PDB entry 6JBQ | electron microscopy, 4.02 A resolution (low resolution: residue-level contacts below are approximate; hydrogen-bond / salt-bridge calls are withheld) | chains D and H of the 9 polymer chains in the assembly

Chain D:
Protein: DNA-directed RNA polymerase subunit beta'
Source organism: Escherichia coli (strain K12)
Notes: EC 2.7.7.6
UniProt: P0A8T7 (RPOC_ECOLI); residue numbers follow UniProt; this construct covers 1-1407
Amino-acid sequence (1416 residues; numbered 1 to 1416; the number before each row is that of its first residue):
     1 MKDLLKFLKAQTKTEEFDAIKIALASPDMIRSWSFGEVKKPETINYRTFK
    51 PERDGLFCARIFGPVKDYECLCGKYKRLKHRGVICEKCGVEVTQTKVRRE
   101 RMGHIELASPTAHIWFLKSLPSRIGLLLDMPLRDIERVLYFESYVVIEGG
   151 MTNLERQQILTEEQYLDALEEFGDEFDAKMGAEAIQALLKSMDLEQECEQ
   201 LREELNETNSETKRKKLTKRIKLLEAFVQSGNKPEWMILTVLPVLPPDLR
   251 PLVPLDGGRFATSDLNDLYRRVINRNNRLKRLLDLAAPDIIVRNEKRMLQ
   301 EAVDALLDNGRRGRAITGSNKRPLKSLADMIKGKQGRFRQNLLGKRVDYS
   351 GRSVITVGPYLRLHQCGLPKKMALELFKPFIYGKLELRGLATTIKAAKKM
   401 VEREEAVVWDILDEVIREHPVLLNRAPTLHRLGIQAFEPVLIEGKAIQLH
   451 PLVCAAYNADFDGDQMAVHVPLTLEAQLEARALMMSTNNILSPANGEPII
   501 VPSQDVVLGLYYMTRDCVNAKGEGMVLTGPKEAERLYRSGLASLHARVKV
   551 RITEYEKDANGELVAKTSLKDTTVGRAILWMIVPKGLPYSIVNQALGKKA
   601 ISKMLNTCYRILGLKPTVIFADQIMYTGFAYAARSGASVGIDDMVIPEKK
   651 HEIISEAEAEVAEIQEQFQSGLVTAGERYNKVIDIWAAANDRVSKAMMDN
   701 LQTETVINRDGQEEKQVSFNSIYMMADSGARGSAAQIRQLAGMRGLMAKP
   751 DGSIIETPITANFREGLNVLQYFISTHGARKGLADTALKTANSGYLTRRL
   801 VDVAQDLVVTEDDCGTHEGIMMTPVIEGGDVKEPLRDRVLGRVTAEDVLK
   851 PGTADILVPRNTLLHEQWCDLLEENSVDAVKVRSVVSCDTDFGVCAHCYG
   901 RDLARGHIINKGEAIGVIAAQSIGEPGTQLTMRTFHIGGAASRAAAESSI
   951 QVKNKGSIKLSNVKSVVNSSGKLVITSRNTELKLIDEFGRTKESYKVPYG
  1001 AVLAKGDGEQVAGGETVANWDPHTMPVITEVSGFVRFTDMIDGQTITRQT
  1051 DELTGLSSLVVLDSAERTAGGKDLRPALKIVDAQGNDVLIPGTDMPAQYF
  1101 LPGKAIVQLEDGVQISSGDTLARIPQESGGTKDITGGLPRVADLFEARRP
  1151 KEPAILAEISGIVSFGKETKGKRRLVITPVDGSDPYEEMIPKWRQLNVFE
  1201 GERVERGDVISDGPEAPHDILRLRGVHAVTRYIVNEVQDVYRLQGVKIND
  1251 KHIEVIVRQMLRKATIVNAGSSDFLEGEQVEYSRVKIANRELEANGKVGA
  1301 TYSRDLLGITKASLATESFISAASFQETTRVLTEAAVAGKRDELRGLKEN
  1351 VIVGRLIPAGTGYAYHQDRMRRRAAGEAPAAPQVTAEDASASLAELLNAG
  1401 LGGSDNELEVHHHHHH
Unresolved in the structure: 1-15, 934-948, 1127-1134, 1374-1416
Sequence notes: expression tag (1408-1416)
Ion coordination: Zn2+ site 1: Cys70, Cys72, Cys85, Cys88; Mg2+: Asp460, Asp462, Asp464 (shared with 1 residue of chain I); Zn2+ site 2: Cys814, Cys888, Cys895, Cys898
Curated features (UniProtKB/Swiss-Prot):
  - binding site (Zn(2+)): Cys70, Cys72, Cys85, Cys88, Cys814, Cys888, Cys895, Cys898
  - binding site (Mg(2+)): Asp460, Asp462, Asp464
  - modified residue: Lys983 (N6-acetyllysine)
  - mutagenesis: Gln504 (Q504P: Resistant to antibiotics salinamide A and B), Asn690 (N690D: Resistant to antibiotics salinamide A and B), Met697 (M697V: Resistant to antibiotics salinamide A and B), Ala735 (A735T: Resistant to antibiotics salinamide A and B), Arg738 (R738C/H/P/S: Resistant to antibiotics salinamide A and B), Ala748 (A748E: Resistant to antibiotics salinamide A and B), Pro758 (P758S/T: Resistant to antibiotics salinamide A and B), Phe763 (F763C: Resistant to antibiotics salinamide A and B), Ser775 (S775A: Resistant to antibiotics salinamide A and B), Ala779 (A779T/V: Resistant to antibiotics salinamide A and B), Arg780 (R780C: Resistant to antibiotics salinamide A and B), Gly782 (G782A/C: Resistant to antibiotics salinamide A and B), 1 further mutagenesis entry in UniProt

Chain H:
Molecule: 48-nt DNA strand
Sequence (48 nucleotides; row label = number of the first residue in the row):
     1 CGGAACTTTTAGTGCTAATTATTGTCAAAACCATTGTCACGGATGCAG

Chain D / chain H interface:
Pairs across the interface (6; chain D residue first):
  Lys74(D) - DG12(H)
  Lys76(D) - DA11(H)
  Arg314(D) - DC32(H)
  Arg314(D) - DA33(H)
  Lys321(D) - DT34(H)
  Arg1148(D) - DC40(H)
Also at the interface, not in a pair above, chain D (11 interface residues in all): Asn45, Arg47, Leu120, Pro121, Leu132, Lys219
Also at the interface, not in a pair above, chain H (9 interface residues in all): DT20, DA43, DT44

In short:
11 residues of chain D and 9 residues of chain H are in contact. Cys70(D), Cys72(D), Cys85(D) and Cys88(D)
form the Zn2+ site 1. UniProt lists 8 Zn2+-binding residues, 3 Mg2+-binding residues and 13 mutagenesis sites
on chain D.
Chain D is DNA-directed RNA polymerase subunit beta' (Escherichia coli (strain K12)) and chain H is a 48-nt
DNA strand; the structure, CryoEM structure of Escherichia coli sigmaE transcription initiation complex
containing 5nt of RNA, was determined by electron microscopy.
